PDB entry 8YIO | electron microscopy, 2.35 A resolution | chains A and H of the 20 polymer chains in the assembly

[Chain A]
Name: COR1 isoform 1
Organism: Saccharomyces cerevisiae
UniProtKB: A0A6A5Q3X1 (A0A6A5Q3X1_YEASX); residue numbers follow UniProt; this construct covers 27-457
Chain sequence (431 residues; numbered 27 to 457; the number before each row is that of its first residue):
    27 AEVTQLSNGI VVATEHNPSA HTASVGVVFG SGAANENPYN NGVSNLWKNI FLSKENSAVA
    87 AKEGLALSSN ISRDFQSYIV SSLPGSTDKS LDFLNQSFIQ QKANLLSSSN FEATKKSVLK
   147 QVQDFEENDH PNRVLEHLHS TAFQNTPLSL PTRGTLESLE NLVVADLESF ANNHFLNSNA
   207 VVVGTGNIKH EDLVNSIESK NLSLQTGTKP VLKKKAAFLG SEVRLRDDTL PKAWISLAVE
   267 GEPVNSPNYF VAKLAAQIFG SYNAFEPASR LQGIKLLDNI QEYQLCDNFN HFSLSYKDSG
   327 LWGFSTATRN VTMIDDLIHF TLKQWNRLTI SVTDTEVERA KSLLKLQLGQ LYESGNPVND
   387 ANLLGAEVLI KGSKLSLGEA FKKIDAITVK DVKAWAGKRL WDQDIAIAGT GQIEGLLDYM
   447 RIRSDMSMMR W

[Chain H]
Name: Cytochrome b-c1 complex subunit 8
Organism: Saccharomyces cerevisiae
UniProtKB: A0A6A5PU80 (A0A6A5PU80_YEASX); numbering as in UniProt (aligned over 2-94)
Chain sequence (93 residues; row label = number of the first residue in the row):
     2 GPPSGKTYMG WWGHMGGPKQ KGITSYAVSP YAQKPLQGIF HNAVFNSFRR FKSQFLYVLI
    62 PAGIYWYWWK NGNEYNEFLY SKAGREELER VNV
Residues lining bound ligands: 3-sn-phosphatidylethanolamine (8PE; (2R)-3-{[(S)-(2-aminoethoxy)(hydroxy)phosphoryl]oxy}-2-(tetradecanoyloxy)propyl octadecanoate): Arg51, Phe52, Gln55, Val59

[How chain A and chain H interact]
Pairs across the interface (31; chain A residue first):
  Leu245(A) with Ala33(H), hydrophobic
  Gly246(A) with Val29(H); Ser30(H), hydrogen bond (backbone-backbone)
  Ser247(A) with Ala28(H)
  Glu248(A) with Tyr27(H); Ala28(H), hydrogen bond (backbone-backbone)
  Val249(A) with Thr25(H); Ser26(H); Tyr27(H), hydrophobic
  Arg250(A) with Ile24(H); Thr25(H); Ser26(H), hydrogen bond (backbone-backbone)
  Arg252(A) with Gln21(H); Ile24(H)
  Asp253(A) with Gln21(H); Lys22(H), salt bridge
  Asp254(A) with Lys20(H); Gln21(H), hydrogen bond (side chain-backbone)
  Thr255(A) with Lys22(H)
  Thr338(A) with Trp13(H); His15(H)
  Asp430(A) with Ser30(H), hydrogen bond; Tyr32(H)
  Glu440(A) with Trp12(H); Trp13(H); Gly14(H), hydrogen bond (side chain-backbone); His15(H); Met16(H)
  Tyr445(A) with Ser30(H)
  Met446(A) with Pro31(H), hydrophobic
  Arg449(A) with Tyr32(H)
Also at the interface, not in a pair above, chain A (20 interface residues in all): Leu251, Val337, Gly441, Leu443
Also at the interface, not in a pair above, chain H (20 interface residues in all): Pro19, Gly23

[Overview]
Chain A and chain H each contribute 20 residues to their interface, with 6 hydrogen bonds and 1 salt bridge.
Polar contacts include Asp253(A)-Lys22(H), Asp254(A)-Gln21(H) and Asp430(A)-Ser30(H). Bound to chain H:
3-sn-phosphatidylethanolamine.
Here chain A is COR1 isoform 1 and chain H is Cytochrome b-c1 complex subunit 8, both from Saccharomyces
cerevisiae. Entry 8YIO (Cryo-EM structure of Saccharomyces cerevisiae bc1 complex in azoxystrobin-bound state)
was determined by electron microscopy.
